1LW3 - chain A; structure by X-ray diffraction, 2.30 A resolution.

Chain A:
Molecule: Myotubularin-related protein 2
Source organism: Homo sapiens
Notes: EC 3.1.3.64; fragment: PH and phosphatase domains (residues 1-643)
UniProt: Q13614 (MTMR2_HUMAN); numbering as in UniProt (aligned over 1-643)
Amino-acid sequence (657 residues; numbered -2 to 654; the number before each row is that of its first residue; numbers below 1 keep their minus sign (Met-2 is residue -2)):
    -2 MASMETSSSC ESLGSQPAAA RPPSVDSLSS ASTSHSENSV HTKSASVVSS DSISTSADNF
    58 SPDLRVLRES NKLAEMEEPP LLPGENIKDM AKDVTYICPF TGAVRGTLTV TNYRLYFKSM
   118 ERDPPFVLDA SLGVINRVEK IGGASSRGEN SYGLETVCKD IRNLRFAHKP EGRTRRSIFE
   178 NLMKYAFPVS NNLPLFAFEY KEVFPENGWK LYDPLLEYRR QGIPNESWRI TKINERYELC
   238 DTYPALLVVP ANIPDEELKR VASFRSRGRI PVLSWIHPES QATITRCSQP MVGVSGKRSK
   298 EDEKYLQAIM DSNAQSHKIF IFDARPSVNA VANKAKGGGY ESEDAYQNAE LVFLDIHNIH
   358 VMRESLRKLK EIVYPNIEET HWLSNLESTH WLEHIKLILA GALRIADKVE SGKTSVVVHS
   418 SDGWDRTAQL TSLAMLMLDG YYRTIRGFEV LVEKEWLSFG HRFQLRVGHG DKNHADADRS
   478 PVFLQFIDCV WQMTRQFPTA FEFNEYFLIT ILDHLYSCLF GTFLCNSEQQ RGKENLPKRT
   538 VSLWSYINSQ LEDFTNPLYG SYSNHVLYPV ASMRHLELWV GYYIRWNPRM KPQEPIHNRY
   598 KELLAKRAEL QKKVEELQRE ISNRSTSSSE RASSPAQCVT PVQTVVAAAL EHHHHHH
Unresolved in the structure: -2 to 73, 587-654
Construct notes: cloning artifact (-2 to 0); engineered mutation Ser417 (Cys in Q13614); expression tag (644-654)
Curated features (UniProtKB/Swiss-Prot):
  - binding site (a 1,2-diacyl-sn-glycero-3-phospho-(1D-myo-inositol-3,5-bisphosphate)): Asn330, Asn355, Ile356, Ser418, Asp419, Gly420, Trp421, Asp422, Arg423, Arg459, Arg463
  - binding site (a 1,2-diacyl-sn-glycero-3-phospho-(1D-myo-inositol-3-phosphate)): Asn330, Asn355, Ile356, Ser418, Asp419, Gly420, Trp421, Asp422, Arg423, Arg463
  - modified residue (Phosphoserine): Ser6, Ser9, Ser58
  - natural variant: Arg283 (R283W: In CMT4B1)
  - mutagenesis: Asn330 (N330D: Decreased phosphatidylinositol-3,5-bisphosphate 3-phosphatase activity. Decreased phosphatidylinositol-3-phosphate phosphatase activity), His357 (H357N: Decreased phosphatidylinositol-3,5-bisphosphate 3-phosphatase activity. Decreased phosphatidylinositol-3-phosphate phosphatase activity), Asp419 (D419A: No effect on phosphatidylinositol-3,5-bisphosphate 3-phosphatase activity. Decreased phosphatidylinositol-3-phosphate phosphatase activity), Asp422 (D422A: Loss of phosphatidylinositol-3,5-bisphosphate 3-phosphatase activity. Loss of phosphatidylinositol-3-phosphate phosphatase activity), Pro589 to Val643 (Loss of homodimerization. Loss of interaction with SBF1), Leu607 (L607Y: Decreased homodimerization. Decreased interaction with SBF1)

Summary:
From UniProt: 11 residues binding 1,2-diacyl-sn-glycero-3-phospho-(1D-myo-inositol-3,5-bisphosphate), 10
residues binding 1,2-diacyl-sn-glycero-3-phospho-(1D-myo-inositol-3-phosphate) and 7 mutagenesis sites.
Chain A is Myotubularin-related protein 2 (Homo sapiens); the structure, Crystal Structure of
Myotubularin-related protein 2 complexed with phosphate, was determined by X-ray diffraction together with
1M7R from the same study.
